Entry 6DV3 (electron microscopy, 4.10 A resolution (low resolution: residue-level contacts below are approximate; hydrogen-bond / salt-bridge calls are withheld)); this record covers chains J and K of the 15 polymer chains in the assembly.

Chain J (and K):
Protein: Protein InvG
Organism: Salmonella enterica subsp. enterica serovar Typhimurium
Notes: chain K of this document is another copy of the same molecule, construct and numbering; everything in this record applies to it too
Reference sequence: P35672 (INVG_SALTY); residue numbers follow UniProt; this construct covers 1-562
Chain sequence (562 residues; numbered 1 to 562; the number before each row is that of its first residue):
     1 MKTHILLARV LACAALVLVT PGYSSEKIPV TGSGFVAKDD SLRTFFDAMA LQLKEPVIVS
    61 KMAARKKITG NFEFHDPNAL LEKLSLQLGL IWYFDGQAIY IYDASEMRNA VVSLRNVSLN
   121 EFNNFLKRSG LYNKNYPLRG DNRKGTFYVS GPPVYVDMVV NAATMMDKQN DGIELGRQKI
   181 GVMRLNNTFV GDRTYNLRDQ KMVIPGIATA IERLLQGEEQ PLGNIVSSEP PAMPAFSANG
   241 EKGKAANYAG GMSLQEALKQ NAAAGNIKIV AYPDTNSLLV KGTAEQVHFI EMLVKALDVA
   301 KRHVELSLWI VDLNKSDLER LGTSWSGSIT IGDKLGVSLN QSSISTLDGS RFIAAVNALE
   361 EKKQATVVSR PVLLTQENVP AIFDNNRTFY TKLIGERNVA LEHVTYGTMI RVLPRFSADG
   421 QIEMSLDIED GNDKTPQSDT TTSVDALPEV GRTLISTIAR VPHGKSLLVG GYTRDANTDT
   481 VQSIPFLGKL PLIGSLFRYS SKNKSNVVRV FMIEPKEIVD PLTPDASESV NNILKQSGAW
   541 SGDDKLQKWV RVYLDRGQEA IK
Disordered / not traced: 1-33, 228-251, 558-562

Chain J / chain K interface:
Contacting residue pairs - 223 pairs, chain J then chain K:
  Lys66(J) with Arg43(K)
  Ser85(J) with Ala50(K)
  Leu86(J) with Ala50(K); Leu51(K); Gln52(K); Leu53(K)
  Gln87(J) with Leu51(K)
  Ala104(J) with Ile58(K)
  Met107(J) with Ile58(K); Tyr100(K)
  Asn109(J) with Tyr100(K); Val154(K)
  Val111(J) with Asn161(K)
  Ser113(J) with Met165(K); Lys168(K)
  Leu114(J) with Gln169(K)
  Arg115(J) with Lys168(K)
  Asn135(J) with Lys54(K); Gln97(K)
  Tyr136(J) with Pro56(K)
  Pro137(J) with Gln97(K)
  Arg139(J) with Asp95(K); Leu131(K)
  Gly140(J) with Ser129(K)
  Asp141(J) with Phe125(K); Ser129(K); Met166(K)
  Asn142(J) with Arg128(K)
  Arg143(J) with Phe125(K)
  Lys144(J) with Asn161(K); Ala162(K); Met165(K); Met166(K)
  Thr146(J) with Met165(K)
  Tyr148(J) with Leu131(K); Met158(K); Ala162(K)
  Ser150(J) with Asp95(K); Tyr100(K)
  Thr188(J) with Asp274(K)
  Arg193(J) with Asp274(K)
  Asp199(J) with Asn196(K)
  Gln200(J) with Thr194(K)
  Ile204(J) with Pro273(K)
  Pro205(J) with Tyr272(K); Pro273(K)
  Gly206(J) with Tyr272(K)
  Ile207(J) with Tyr272(K)
  Ala210(J) with Val270(K)
  Arg213(J) with Lys268(K); Val270(K)
  Leu214(J) with Lys268(K); Lys281(K)
  Leu215(J) with Lys281(K)
  Glu218(J) with Gln178(K); Asn266(K); Lys281(K)
  Gln220(J) with Glu174(K); Gly176(K); Gln178(K)
  Pro221(J) with Gly176(K); Arg177(K); Gln178(K)
  Leu222(J) with Arg177(K); Gln178(K)
  Gly223(J) with Arg177(K); Gln178(K); Lys179(K)
  Asn224(J) with Lys179(K)
  Ile225(J) with Ile180(K)
  Val226(J) with Lys179(K); Ile180(K); Gly181(K); Val182(K)
  Ser227(J) with Val182(K)
  Leu254(J) with Gln169(K)
  Ala257(J) with Ile173(K)
  Leu258(J) with Ile173(K)
  Asn261(J) with Gly172(K); Ile173(K); Glu174(K)
  Leu293(J) with Ile180(K)
  Leu297(J) with Tyr272(K); Thr275(K); Leu279(K)
  Val299(J) with Thr275(K)
  Lys301(J) with Asp274(K)
  Trp309(J) with Val530(K)
  Asn314(J) with Arg387(K)
  Arg320(J) with Thr391(K); Lys392(K); Ile394(K); Thr442(K)
  Lys334(J) with Arg351(K); Phe352(K)
  Leu335(J) with Phe352(K)
  Gly336(J) with Ile353(K); Ala354(K)
  Ser338(J) with Ala354(K); Val356(K)
  Asn340(J) with Val356(K)
  Asn357(J) with Ile394(K)
  Glu361(J) with Lys392(K)
  Lys363(J) with Lys392(K)
  Arg370(J) with Leu554(K)
  Val372(J) with Leu554(K)
  Asn378(J) with Pro273(K); Asn276(K)
  Leu413(J) with Phe189(K)
  Arg415(J) with Asn186(K); Asn187(K); Thr188(K); Phe189(K); Asn276(K)
  Phe416(J) with Arg184(K)
  Ser417(J) with Asn186(K)
  Ala418(J) with Asn186(K)
  Glu423(J) with Gln376(K)
  Thr435(J) with Tyr390(K)
  Ser438(J) with Leu401(K)
  Asp439(J) with Val399(K); Ala400(K); Leu401(K)
  Thr440(J) with Glu396(K)
  Thr441(J) with Gly395(K); Glu396(K)
  Val444(J) with Tyr390(K)
  Asp445(J) with Lys392(K)
  Glu449(J) with Arg387(K); Thr388(K)
  Val450(J) with Arg387(K)
  Gly451(J) with Asn386(K); Arg387(K)
  Arg452(J) with Asp384(K); Asn385(K); Asn386(K)
  Thr453(J) with Asp384(K); Asn385(K)
  Leu454(J) with Ile382(K); Phe383(K); Asp384(K)
  Ile455(J) with Ile382(K); Phe383(K)
  Ser456(J) with Pro380(K); Ala381(K); Ile382(K)
  Thr457(J) with Leu373(K); Leu374(K); Ala381(K)
  Ile458(J) with Thr375(K); Gln376(K); Val379(K)
  Ala459(J) with Gln376(K)
  Arg460(J) with Ala300(K); Lys301(K); His303(K); Gln376(K)
  Pro462(J) with Pro521(K)
  Lys465(J) with Pro521(K)
  Ser466(J) with Pro521(K); Leu522(K); Asp525(K); Ala526(K)
  Leu467(J) with Leu374(K); Leu522(K)
  Leu468(J) with Leu374(K); Leu522(K)
  Val469(J) with Leu374(K)
  Gly470(J) with Val372(K)
  Gly471(J) with Pro371(K); Val372(K); Phe383(K)
  Tyr472(J) with Arg370(K); Asn385(K); Thr408(K)
  Thr473(J) with Ser369(K); Arg370(K)
  Arg474(J) with Val367(K); Val368(K); Phe389(K); Tyr406(K)
  Asp475(J) with Val367(K); Val368(K)
  Ala476(J) with Thr366(K)
  Asn477(J) with Ala365(K); Thr366(K)
  Thr478(J) with Gln364(K); Asp445(K); Ala446(K); Pro448(K)
  Asp479(J) with Lys362(K); Lys363(K); Gln364(K)
  Thr480(J) with Lys362(K)
  Val481(J) with Glu360(K); Glu361(K); Lys362(K)
  Gln482(J) with Leu359(K); Glu360(K)
  Ser483(J) with Leu359(K); Glu360(K)
  Ile484(J) with Ala358(K)
  Pro485(J) with Leu321(K); Ala358(K); Leu359(K)
  Tyr499(J) with Thr442(K)
  Ser501(J) with Thr442(K)
  Asn503(J) with Ala446(K)
  Val507(J) with Arg387(K); Phe389(K)
  Lys516(J) with Arg556(K); Gly557(K)
  Thr523(J) with Tyr553(K)
  Pro524(J) with Tyr553(K)
  Asp525(J) with Tyr553(K)
  Ser529(J) with Tyr553(K)
  Asn532(J) with Trp549(K)
  Ile533(J) with Leu546(K); Trp549(K)
  Gln536(J) with Lys545(K); Leu546(K); Trp549(K)
  Ser537(J) with Leu546(K)
Other interface residues (no listed pair), chain J (147 interface residues in all): Leu88, Ser105, Gly145, Ile211, Gln260, Arg302, Asp312, Leu318, Val337, Leu339, Gln341, Leu359, Thr366, Val368, Glu377, Gln437, Phe486, Arg509, Met512, Leu522, Ala526
Other interface residues (no listed pair), chain K (131 interface residues in all): Leu126, Ala163, Tyr195, Arg198, Ala271, Val280, Arg320, Ala355, Asn357, Thr441, Leu447, Asp520, Leu534, Ser537, Asp555

Overview:
147 residues of chain J face 131 of chain K across their interface.
Both chains are Protein InvG (Salmonella enterica subsp. enterica serovar Typhimurium). Entry 6DV3 (Structure
of the Salmonella SPI-1 type III secretion injectisome secretin InvG in the open gate state) was determined by
electron microscopy, deposited together with 6DUZ, 6DV6 and 6DWB.
